PDB entry 5FJA | electron microscopy, 4.65 A resolution (low resolution: residue-level contacts below are approximate; hydrogen-bond / salt-bridge calls are withheld) | chains A and H of the 17 polymer chains in the assembly

[Chain A]
Protein: DNA-directed RNA polymerase III subunit RPC1
Source organism: Saccharomyces cerevisiae
Notes: EC 2.7.7.6
UniProtKB: P04051 (RPC1_YEAST); numbering as in UniProt (aligned over 1-1460)
Amino-acid sequence (1460 residues; row label = number of the first residue in the row):
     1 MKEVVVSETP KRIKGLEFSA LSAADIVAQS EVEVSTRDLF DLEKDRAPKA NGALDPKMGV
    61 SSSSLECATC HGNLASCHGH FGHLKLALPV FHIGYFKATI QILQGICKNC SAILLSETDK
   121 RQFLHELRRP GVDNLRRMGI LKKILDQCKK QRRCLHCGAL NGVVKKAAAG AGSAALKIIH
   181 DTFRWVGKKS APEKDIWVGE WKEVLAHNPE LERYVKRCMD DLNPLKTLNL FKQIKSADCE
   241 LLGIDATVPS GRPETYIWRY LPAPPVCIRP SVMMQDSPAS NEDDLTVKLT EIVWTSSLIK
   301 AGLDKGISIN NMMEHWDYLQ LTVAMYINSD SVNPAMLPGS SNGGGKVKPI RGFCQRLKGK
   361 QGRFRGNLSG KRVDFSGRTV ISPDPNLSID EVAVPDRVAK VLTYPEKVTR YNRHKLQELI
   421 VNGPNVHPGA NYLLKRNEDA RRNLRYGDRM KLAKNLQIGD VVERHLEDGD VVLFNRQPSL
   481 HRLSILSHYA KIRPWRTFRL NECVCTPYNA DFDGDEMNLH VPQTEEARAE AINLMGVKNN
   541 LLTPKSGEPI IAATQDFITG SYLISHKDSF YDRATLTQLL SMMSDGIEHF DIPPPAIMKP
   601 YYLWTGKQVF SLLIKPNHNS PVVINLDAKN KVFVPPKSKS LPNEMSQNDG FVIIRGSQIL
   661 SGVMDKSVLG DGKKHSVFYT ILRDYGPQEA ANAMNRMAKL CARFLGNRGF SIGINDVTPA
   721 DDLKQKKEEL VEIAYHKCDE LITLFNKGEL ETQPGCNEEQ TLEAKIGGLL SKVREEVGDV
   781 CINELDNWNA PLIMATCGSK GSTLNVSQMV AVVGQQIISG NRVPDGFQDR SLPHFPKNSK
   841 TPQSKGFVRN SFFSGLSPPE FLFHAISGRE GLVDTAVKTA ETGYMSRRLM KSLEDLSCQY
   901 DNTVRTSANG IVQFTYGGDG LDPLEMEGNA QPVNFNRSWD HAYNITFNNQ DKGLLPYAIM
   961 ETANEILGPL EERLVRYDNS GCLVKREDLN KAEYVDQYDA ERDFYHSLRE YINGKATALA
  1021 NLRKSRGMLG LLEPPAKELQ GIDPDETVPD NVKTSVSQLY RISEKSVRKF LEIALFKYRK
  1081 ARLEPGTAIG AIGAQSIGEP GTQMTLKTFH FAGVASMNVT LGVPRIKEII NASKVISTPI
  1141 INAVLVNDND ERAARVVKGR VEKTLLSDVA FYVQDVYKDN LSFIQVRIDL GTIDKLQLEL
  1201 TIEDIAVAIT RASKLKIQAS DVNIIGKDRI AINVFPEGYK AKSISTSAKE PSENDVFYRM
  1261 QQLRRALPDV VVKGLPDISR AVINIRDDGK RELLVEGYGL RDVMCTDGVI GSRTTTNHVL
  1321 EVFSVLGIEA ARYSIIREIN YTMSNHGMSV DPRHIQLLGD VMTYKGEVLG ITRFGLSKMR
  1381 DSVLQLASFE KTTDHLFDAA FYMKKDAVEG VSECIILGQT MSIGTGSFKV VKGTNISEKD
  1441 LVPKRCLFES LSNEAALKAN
Unresolved in the structure: 1, 169-174, 329-347, 1101-1116, 1237-1251
Metal / ion sites: Zn2+ site 1: C67, C70, C77, H80; Zn2+ site 2: C107, N109, C110, C154, C157
Swiss-Prot annotation at these positions:
  - region: P858 to E870 (Bridging helix)
  - binding site (Zn(2+)): C67, C70, C77, H80, C107, C110, C154
  - binding site (Mg(2+)): D511, D513, D515
  - mutagenesis: T506 (T506I: Temperature-sensitive), N509 (N509Y: Temperature-sensitive), N518 (N518Q: Temperature-sensitive)

[Chain H]
Protein: DNA-directed RNA polymerases I, II, and III subunit rpabc 3
Source organism: Saccharomyces cerevisiae
UniProtKB: P20436 (RPAB3_YEAST); residues 1-146 here = UniProt positions 1-146
Amino-acid sequence (146 residues; numbered 1 to 146; the number before each row is that of its first residue):
     1 MSNTLFDDIF QVSEVDPGRY NKVCRIEAAS TTQDQCKLTL DINVELFPVA AQDSLTVTIA
    61 SSLNLEDTPA NDSSATRSWR PPQAGDRSLA DDYDYVMYGT AYKFEEVSKD LIAVYYSFGG
   121 LLMRLEGNYR NLNNLKQENA YLLIRR
Unresolved in the structure: 68-73
Swiss-Prot annotation at these positions:
  - region: D16 to T39 (Non-specific ssDNA binding)
  - modified residue: S2 (N-acetylserine), T68 (Phosphothreonine)

[Chain A / chain H interface]
Contacting residue pairs (55; chain A residue first):
  K567(A) - Y20(H)
  K567(A) - V23(H)
  K567(A) - D41(H)
  K567(A) - L121(H)
  D568(A) - N21(H)
  D568(A) - K22(H)
  D568(A) - V23(H)
  F570(A) - K22(H)
  F570(A) - V23(H)
  F570(A) - N43(H)
  D591(A) - R77(H)
  I592(A) - W79(H)
  P594(A) - W79(H)
  P594(A) - Y98(H)
  P595(A) - W79(H)
  P595(A) - Y98(H)
  A596(A) - M97(H)
  A596(A) - Y98(H)
  A596(A) - G119(H)
  I597(A) - Y95(H)
  I597(A) - M97(H)
  M598(A) - V96(H)
  M598(A) - M97(H)
  M598(A) - Y98(H)
  M598(A) - Y141(H)
  K599(A) - L46(H)
  T605(A) - G119(H)
  K607(A) - G119(H)
  K607(A) - G120(H)
  H618(A) - R77(H)
  L641(A) - E105(H)
  P642(A) - E105(H)
  P642(A) - Y115(H)
  E644(A) - Y102(H)
  E644(A) - L122(H)
  M645(A) - R25(H)
  M645(A) - Y115(H)
  M645(A) - R124(H)
  Q647(A) - Y20(H)
  L660(A) - Y102(H)
  L660(A) - G120(H)
  S661(A) - L122(H)
  N783(A) - R19(H)
  L785(A) - R19(H)
  N787(A) - R19(H)
  W788(A) - N21(H)
  Y943(A) - K136(H)
  S1025(A) - K109(H)
  R1026(A) - Y129(H)
  S1055(A) - N131(H)
  Q1058(A) - K136(H)
  L1059(A) - F104(H)
  L1059(A) - E105(H)
  L1059(A) - I112(H)
  Y1060(A) - E106(H)
Other interface residues (no listed pair), chain A (41 interface residues in all): H566, R573, F590, P593, L603, S646, N648, I653, F947
Other interface residues (no listed pair), chain H (36 interface residues in all): L63, S78, D94, S117, N134

[Summary]
The interface between chain A and chain H involves 41 residues on one side and 36 on the other. C67(A),
C70(A), C77(A) and H80(A) coordinate Zn2+ site 1. Curated annotation (UniProt) lists 7 Zn2+-binding residues,
3 Mg2+-binding residues and 3 mutagenesis sites on chain A.
Chain A is DNA-directed RNA polymerase III subunit RPC1 and chain H is DNA-directed RNA polymerases I, II, and
III subunit rpabc 3, both from Saccharomyces cerevisiae; the structure, Cryo-EM structure of yeast RNA
polymerase III at 4.7 A, was determined by electron microscopy (same publication as 5FJ8 and 5FJ9).
